8VDE - chains B2 and D2 of the 27 polymer chains in the assembly; structure by electron microscopy, 3.40 A resolution.

# Chain B2 (and D2)
Molecule: Major capsid protein
Source organism: Dubowvirus dv80alpha
Notes: chain D2 of this document is another copy of the same molecule, construct and numbering; everything in this record applies to it too
Chain sequence (324 residues; row label = number of the first residue in the row):
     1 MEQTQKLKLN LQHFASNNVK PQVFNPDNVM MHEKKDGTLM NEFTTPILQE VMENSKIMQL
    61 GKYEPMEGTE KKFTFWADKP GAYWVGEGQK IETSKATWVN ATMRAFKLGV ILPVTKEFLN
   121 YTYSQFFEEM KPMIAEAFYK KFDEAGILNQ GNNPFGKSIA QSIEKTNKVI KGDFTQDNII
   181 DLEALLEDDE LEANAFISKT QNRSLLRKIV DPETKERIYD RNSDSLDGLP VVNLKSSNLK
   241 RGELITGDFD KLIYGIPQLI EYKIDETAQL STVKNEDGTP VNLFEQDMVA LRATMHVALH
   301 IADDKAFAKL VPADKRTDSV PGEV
Not modelled in the structure: 1-15, 314-324 (chain D2: 1-15, 70-103, 314-324)

# Chain B2 / chain D2 interface
Residue-residue contacts (78):
  Thr-74(B2) / Thr-44(D2)
  Thr-74(B2) / Thr-45(D2)
  Thr-74(B2) / Pro-46(D2)
  Thr-74(B2) / Ile-47(D2)  hydrogen bond (backbone-backbone)
  Phe-75(B2) / Ile-47(D2)
  Phe-75(B2) / Gln-49(D2)
  Trp-76(B2) / Pro-46(D2)
  Trp-76(B2) / Ile-47(D2)  hydrogen bond (backbone-backbone)
  Trp-76(B2) / Leu-48(D2)
  Trp-76(B2) / Met-133(D2)  hydrophobic
  Lys-79(B2) / Met-133(D2)
  Lys-79(B2) / Glu-136(D2)  salt bridge
  Pro-80(B2) / Leu-112(D2)  hydrophobic
  Pro-80(B2) / Met-130(D2)
  Pro-80(B2) / Met-133(D2)
  Pro-80(B2) / Ile-134(D2)  hydrophobic
  Pro-80(B2) / Ala-137(D2)
  Gly-81(B2) / Val-110(D2)
  Gly-81(B2) / Ala-137(D2)
  Ala-82(B2) / Ala-137(D2)
  Ala-82(B2) / Phe-138(D2)  hydrophobic
  Ala-82(B2) / Lys-141(D2)  hydrogen bond (backbone-side chain)
  Tyr-83(B2) / Lys-107(D2)
  Tyr-83(B2) / Leu-108(D2)
  Tyr-83(B2) / Gly-109(D2)  hydrogen bond (backbone-backbone)
  Trp-84(B2) / Phe-106(D2)  hydrophobic
  Trp-84(B2) / Lys-107(D2)
  Trp-84(B2) / Leu-108(D2)  hydrophobic
  Trp-84(B2) / Lys-141(D2)
  Trp-84(B2) / Ala-145(D2)  hydrophobic
  Trp-84(B2) / Gly-151(D2)
  Trp-84(B2) / Asn-152(D2)
  Trp-84(B2) / Pro-154(D2)
  Trp-84(B2) / Phe-155(D2)  hydrophobic
  Trp-84(B2) / Val-297(D2)  hydrophobic
  Val-85(B2) / Lys-107(D2)  hydrogen bond (backbone-backbone)
  Ile-91(B2) / Gly-109(D2)
  Ile-91(B2) / Val-110(D2)
  Ile-91(B2) / Ile-111(D2)
  Ile-91(B2) / Arg-292(D2)
  Ile-91(B2) / Thr-294(D2)
  Glu-92(B2) / Val-110(D2)
  Glu-92(B2) / Ile-111(D2)  hydrogen bond (backbone-backbone)
  Thr-93(B2) / Asn-28(D2)  hydrogen bond
  Thr-93(B2) / Ile-111(D2)
  Thr-93(B2) / Pro-113(D2)
  Thr-93(B2) / Val-273(D2)
  Ser-94(B2) / Asn-28(D2)
  Ser-94(B2) / Val-110(D2)
  Ser-94(B2) / Ile-111(D2)  hydrogen bond (backbone-backbone)
  Ser-94(B2) / Leu-112(D2)
  Ser-94(B2) / Pro-113(D2)
  Lys-95(B2) / Asp-27(D2)
  Lys-95(B2) / Asn-28(D2)
  Lys-95(B2) / Met-30(D2)
  Ala-96(B2) / Met-30(D2)
  Ala-96(B2) / Met-130(D2)  hydrophobic
  Trp-98(B2) / Met-30(D2)  hydrophobic
  Trp-98(B2) / Phe-43(D2)
  Trp-98(B2) / Phe-118(D2)  hydrophobic
  Gln-176(B2) / Arg-217(D2)
  Ile-180(B2) / Lys-208(D2)
  Asp-181(B2) / Lys-208(D2)  salt bridge
  Glu-183(B2) / Arg-207(D2)  salt bridge
  Ala-184(B2) / Ser-204(D2)
  Glu-187(B2) / Gln-201(D2)
  Glu-187(B2) / Asn-202(D2)
  Glu-187(B2) / Arg-203(D2)  hydrogen bond (side chain-backbone)
  Glu-187(B2) / Ser-204(D2)  hydrogen bond (side chain-backbone)
  Asp-188(B2) / Arg-241(D2)  salt bridge
  Glu-190(B2) / Thr-200(D2)
  Glu-190(B2) / Lys-235(D2)  salt bridge
  Glu-192(B2) / Arg-221(D2)  salt bridge
  Asp-211(B2) / Arg-217(D2)  salt bridge
  Thr-214(B2) / Val-210(D2)
  Thr-214(B2) / Lys-215(D2)
  Thr-214(B2) / Arg-217(D2)
  Asp-227(B2) / Arg-207(D2)  salt bridge
Interface residues without a listed pair, chain B2 (36 interface residues in all): Lys-72, Asp-78, Gly-86, Gly-88, Lys-90, Asn-100, Glu-213
Interface residues without a listed pair, chain D2 (56 interface residues in all): Pro-26, Met-40, Tyr-123, Phe-126, Phe-142, Asn-153, Ser-271, Thr-272

# In short
Chain B2 and chain D2 form an interface of 36 and 56 residues respectively, with 10 hydrogen bonds and 8 salt
bridges. Polar contacts include Lys-79(B2)/Glu-136(D2), Asp-181(B2)/Lys-208(D2) and Glu-183(B2)/Arg-207(D2).
Both chains are Major capsid protein (Dubowvirus dv80alpha). Entry 8VDE (SaPI1 portal-capsid interface in
mature capsids with DNA) was determined by electron microscopy, deposited together with 8V8B, 8VD4, 8VD5, 8VD8
and 8VDC.
